PDB entry 5L6S | X-ray diffraction, 3.04 A resolution | chains B and C of the 4 polymer chains in the assembly

Chain B (and C):
Molecule: Glucose-1-phosphate adenylyltransferase
Organism: Escherichia coli K-12
Notes: EC 2.7.7.27; chain C of this document is another copy of the same molecule, construct and numbering; everything in this record applies to it too
Reference sequence: P0A6V1 (GLGC_ECOLI); residue numbers follow UniProt; this construct covers 1-431
Sequence (431 residues; numbered 1 to 431; the number before each row is that of its first residue):
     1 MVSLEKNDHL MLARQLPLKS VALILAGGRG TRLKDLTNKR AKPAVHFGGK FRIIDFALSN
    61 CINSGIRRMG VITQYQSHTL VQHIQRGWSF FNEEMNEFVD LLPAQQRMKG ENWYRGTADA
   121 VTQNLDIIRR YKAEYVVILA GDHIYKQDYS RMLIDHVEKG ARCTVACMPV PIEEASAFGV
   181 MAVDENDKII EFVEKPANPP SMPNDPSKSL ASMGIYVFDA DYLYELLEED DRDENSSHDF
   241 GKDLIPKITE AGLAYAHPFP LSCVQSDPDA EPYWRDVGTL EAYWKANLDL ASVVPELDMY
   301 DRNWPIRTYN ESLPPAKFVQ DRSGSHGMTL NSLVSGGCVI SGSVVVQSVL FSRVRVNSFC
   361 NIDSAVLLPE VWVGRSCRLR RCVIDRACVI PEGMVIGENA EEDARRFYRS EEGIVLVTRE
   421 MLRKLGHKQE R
Not modelled in the structure: 1-7, 109-115 (chain C: 1-13)
Swiss-Prot annotation at these positions:
  - binding site (beta-D-fructose 1,6-bisphosphate): K39, R419 to R423, Q429 to R431
  - binding site (AMP): R40, H46, R52, R130, E370, R386
  - binding site (alpha-D-glucose 1-phosphate): Y114, G179, E194, K195, S212
  - site (Could play a key role in the communication between the regulatory and the substrate sites): Q74, W113

Interface between chain B and chain C:
Residue-residue contacts - 31 pairs, chain B then chain C:
  L10(B) - R14(C)  hydrogen bond (backbone-backbone)
  L10(B) - L16(C)  hydrophobic
  M11(B) - I154(C)  hydrophobic
  A13(B) - R14(C)
  R14(B) - R14(C)
  R14(B) - P17(C)
  R14(B) - N63(C)  hydrogen bond (side chain-backbone)
  R14(B) - S64(C)
  R14(B) - G65(C)
  R14(B) - S150(C)  hydrogen bond
  N63(B) - M95(C)
  R67(B) - R67(C)
  R67(B) - E97(C)  salt bridge
  F90(B) - N92(C)
  N92(B) - F90(C)
  N92(B) - R307(C)
  E94(B) - P305(C)
  E94(B) - R307(C)  salt bridge
  E94(B) - N310(C)  hydrogen bond
  M95(B) - N63(C)
  M95(B) - P305(C)  hydrophobic
  M95(B) - R307(C)
  N96(B) - R302(C)  hydrogen bond (side chain-backbone)
  E97(B) - R67(C)  salt bridge
  R302(B) - N96(C)  hydrogen bond (backbone-side chain)
  P305(B) - E94(C)
  P305(B) - M95(C)  hydrophobic
  R307(B) - N92(C)
  R307(B) - E94(C)  salt bridge
  R307(B) - M95(C)
  N310(B) - E94(C)  hydrogen bond
Also at the interface, not in a pair above, chain B (19 interface residues in all): D8, I62, I306
Also at the interface, not in a pair above, chain C (24 interface residues in all): Q15, I62, D148, E158, I306

Overview:
19 residues of chain B and 24 residues of chain C are in contact, with 7 hydrogen bonds and 4 salt bridges.
Polar pairs include R67(B)-E97(C), E94(B)-R307(C) and R14(B)-N63(C).
Both chains are Glucose-1-phosphate adenylyltransferase (Escherichia coli K-12). Entry 5L6S (Crystal structure
of E. coli ADP-glucose pyrophosphorylase (AGPase) in complex with a positive allosteric regulator
beta-fructose-1,6-diphosphate ...) was determined by X-ray diffraction.
